6ZSX - chain A; structure by X-ray diffraction, 2.40 A resolution.

# Chain A
Molecule: Cellular retinoic acid-binding protein 2
From: Homo sapiens
Reference sequence: P29373 (RABP2_HUMAN); residues 0-137 here correspond to UniProt positions 1-138 (UniProt number = residue number + 1)
Amino-acid sequence (141 residues; each row starts with the number of its first residue; numbers below 1 keep their minus sign (Gly-3 is residue -3)):
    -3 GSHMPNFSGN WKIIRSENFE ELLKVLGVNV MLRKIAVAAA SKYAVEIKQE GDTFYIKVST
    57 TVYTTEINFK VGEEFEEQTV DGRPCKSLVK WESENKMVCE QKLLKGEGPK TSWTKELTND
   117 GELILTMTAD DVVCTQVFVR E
Unresolved in the structure: -3 to -2
Construct notes: expression tag (-3 to -1); engineered mutation Tyr39 (Pro40 in P29373), Val54 (Thr55 in P29373), Tyr59 (Arg60 in P29373), Lys111 (Arg112 in P29373), Gln132 (Arg133 in P29373), Phe134 (Tyr135 in P29373)
Glycans and other covalent adducts: methyl (Z)-2-methyl-3-phenyl-prop-2-enoate (QPE) linked to Lys111
Residues lining bound ligands: methyl (Z)-2-methyl-3-phenyl-prop-2-enoate (QPE): Ile52, Val54, Thr61, Glu62, Ile63, Glu73, Gln74, Thr75, Val76, Gln97, Trp109, Leu121, Met123
Swiss-Prot annotation at these positions:
  - motif: Lys20 to Lys30 (Nuclear localization signal)
  - cross-link: Lys101 (Glycyl lysine isopeptide (Lys-Gly) (interchain with G-Cter in SUMO))
What the authors report for this chain:
  - binding site for methyl (Z)-2-methyl-3-phenyl-prop-2-enoate: Val76, Trp109, Lys111

# Overview
Covalently linked methyl (Z)-2-methyl-3-phenyl-prop-2-enoate: at Lys111. The paper reports a binding site for
methyl (Z)-2-methyl-3-phenyl-prop-2-enoate at Val76, Trp109 and Lys111.
Chain A is Cellular retinoic acid-binding protein 2 (Homo sapiens); the structure, M2 mutant
(R111K:Y134F:T54V:R132Q:P39Y:R59Y) of human cellular retinoic acid binding protein II - 4 conjugate, was
determined by X-ray diffraction together with 6ZSW, 6Z2U and 6Z2Z from the same study.
